Entry 2RS5 (X-ray diffraction, 3.00 A resolution); this record covers chains 1 and 3 of the 4 polymer chains in the assembly.

[Chain 1]
Molecule: Human rhinovirus 14 coat protein (subunit VP1)
From: Human rhinovirus 14
Reference sequence: P03303 (POLG_HRV14); residues 1-289 here correspond to UniProt positions 567-855 (UniProt number = residue number + 566)
Sequence (289 residues; row label = number of the first residue in the row):
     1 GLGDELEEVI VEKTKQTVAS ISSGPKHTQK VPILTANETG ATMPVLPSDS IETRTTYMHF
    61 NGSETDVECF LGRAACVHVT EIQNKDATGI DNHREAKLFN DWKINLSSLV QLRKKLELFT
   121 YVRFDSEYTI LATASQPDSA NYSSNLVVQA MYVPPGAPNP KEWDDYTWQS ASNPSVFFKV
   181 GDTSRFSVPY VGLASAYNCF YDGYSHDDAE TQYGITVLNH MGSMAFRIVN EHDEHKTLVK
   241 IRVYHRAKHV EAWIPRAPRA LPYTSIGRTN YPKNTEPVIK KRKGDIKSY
Unresolved in the structure: 1-16
Ligand contacts: compound v(S) (W56; 5-(5-(4-(5-hydro-4-methyl-2-oxazolyl)phenoxy)pentyl)-3-methyl isoxazole): Ile104, Leu106, Phe124, Ser126, Tyr128, Ala150, Tyr152, Pro174, Ser175, Val176, Phe186, Val188, Val191, Tyr197, Asn219, Met221, Met224

[Chain 3]
Molecule: Human rhinovirus 14 coat protein (subunit VP3)
From: Human rhinovirus 14
Reference sequence: P03303 (POLG_HRV14); residues 1-236 here correspond to UniProt positions 331-566 (UniProt number = residue number + 330)
Sequence (236 residues; row label = number of the first residue in the row):
     1 GLPTTTLPGS GQFLTTDDRQ SPSALPNYEP TPRIHIPGKV HNLLEIIQVD TLIPMNNTHT
    61 KDEVNSYLIP LNANRQNEQV FGTNLFIGDG VFKTTLLGEI VQYYTHWSGS LRFSLMYTGP
   121 ALSSAKLILA YTPPGARGPQ DRREAMLGTH VVWDIGLQST IVMTIPWTSG VQFRYTDPDT
   181 YTSAGFLSCW YQTSLILPPE TTGQVYLLSF ISACPDFKLR LMKDTQTISQ TVALTE

[Chain 1 / chain 3 interface]
Contacting residue pairs (181):
  Ala19(1) with Asp216(3)
  Ile33(1) with Val151(3), hydrophobic; Thr160(3); Ile161(3); Val162(3), hydrogen bond (backbone-backbone)
  Leu34(1) with Gln158(3); Thr160(3)
  Thr35(1) with Gln158(3); Ser159(3), hydrogen bond (backbone-backbone); Thr160(3), hydrogen bond (backbone-backbone); Val162(3)
  Ala36(1) with Thr160(3)
  Asn37(1) with Asp50(3); Met116(3); Thr160(3), hydrogen bond (backbone-side chain); Phe210(3)
  Glu38(1) with Met116(3); Ser159(3), hydrogen bond
  Thr42(1) with Gln48(3); Val49(3); Asp50(3), hydrogen bond (side chain-backbone); Arg112(3); Ser212(3)
  Met43(1) with Arg112(3), hydrogen bond (backbone-side chain)
  Pro44(1) with Arg112(3)
  Val45(1) with Arg112(3), hydrogen bond (backbone-side chain); Val162(3), hydrophobic; Cys214(3)
  Leu46(1) with Thr164(3); Pro215(3)
  Pro47(1) with Ser110(3); Thr164(3); Pro166(3), hydrophobic; Cys214(3)
  Ser50(1) with Thr164(3)
  Ile51(1) with Thr149(3); Pro166(3), hydrophobic
  Met58(1) with Pro215(3); Asp216(3); Lys218(3)
  Phe60(1) with Lys218(3); Leu219(3)
  Gly62(1) with Asn42(3); Leu44(3)
  Glu64(1) with Tyr104(3), hydrogen bond (backbone-side chain); Arg220(3); Leu221(3), hydrogen bond (side chain-backbone); Met222(3), hydrogen bond (side chain-backbone)
  Thr65(1) with Asn42(3), hydrogen bond; Leu43(3), hydrogen bond (backbone-backbone); Leu44(3); Tyr104(3)
  Asp66(1) with His41(3); Asn42(3)
  Val67(1) with Val40(3); His41(3), hydrogen bond (backbone-backbone)
  Phe70(1) with Leu43(3), hydrophobic; Tyr103(3), hydrophobic; Tyr104(3); Met222(3)
  Arg73(1) with Thr15(3); Thr16(3); Met222(3)
  Ala74(1) with Phe13(3), hydrophobic; Thr15(3), hydrogen bond (backbone-backbone)
  Lys103(1) with Glu236(3), salt bridge
  Ser108(1) with Gln230(3); Ala233(3); Leu234(3), hydrogen bond (backbone-backbone)
  Leu109(1) with Gln230(3); Ala233(3), hydrophobic
  Val110(1) with Ser229(3); Gln230(3), hydrogen bond (backbone-side chain); Leu234(3), hydrophobic
  Gln111(1) with Asp224(3)
  Arg113(1) with Leu234(3)
  Lys114(1) with Glu99(3), salt bridge; Tyr103(3); Thr227(3), hydrogen bond; Ile228(3)
  Lys115(1) with Tyr103(3); Met222(3)
  Phe119(1) with Val40(3), hydrophobic
  Tyr121(1) with Ile36(3), hydrophobic
  Arg123(1) with Pro30(3); Thr31(3), hydrogen bond (side chain-backbone); Pro32(3); Arg33(3)
  Glu127(1) with Arg19(3); Ser21(3)
  Thr129(1) with Phe13(3)
  Pro174(1) with Ala24(3); Leu25(3), hydrophobic
  Arg185(1) with Phe13(3); Ser21(3)
  Phe186(1) with Ser21(3); Pro22(3)
  Ser187(1) with Ser21(3); Pro22(3), hydrogen bond (backbone-backbone); Ser23(3); Ala24(3), hydrogen bond (backbone-backbone)
  Pro189(1) with Ser23(3); Leu25(3), hydrophobic; Tyr28(3), hydrophobic
  Tyr190(1) with Tyr28(3); Pro30(3)
  Val191(1) with Leu25(3), hydrophobic; Tyr28(3)
  Gly192(1) with Thr31(3), hydrogen bond (backbone-side chain)
  Leu193(1) with Thr31(3), hydrogen bond (backbone-side chain)
  Ala194(1) with Thr31(3), hydrogen bond (backbone-side chain)
  Ser195(1) with Thr31(3); Pro32(3), hydrogen bond (side chain-backbone); Ile34(3)
  Thr216(1) with Glu236(3)
  Tyr244(1) with Phe13(3), hydrophobic
  Arg246(1) with Asp17(3); Asp18(3), salt bridge; Arg19(3)
  Glu251(1) with Arg33(3), salt bridge; Lys39(3), salt bridge
  Ala252(1) with Lys39(3); Val40(3), hydrogen bond (backbone-backbone)
  Trp253(1) with Ile36(3); Pro37(3); Gly38(3); Lys39(3)
  Ile254(1) with Pro37(3); Gly38(3), hydrogen bond (backbone-backbone)
  Pro255(1) with Gly38(3); Val40(3); Ile46(3), hydrophobic
  Pro258(1) with Leu96(3); Glu99(3)
  Tyr263(1) with Ile228(3), hydrophobic; Leu234(3), hydrophobic
  Thr264(1) with Leu234(3)
  Ser265(1) with Thr235(3); Glu236(3)
  Ile266(1) with Leu234(3); Thr235(3), hydrogen bond (backbone-backbone); Glu236(3)
  Arg268(1) with Glu236(3), hydrogen bond (side chain-backbone)
  Pro277(1) with Thr60(3); Lys61(3); Asp62(3)
  Val278(1) with Asp62(3), hydrogen bond (backbone-side chain)
  Ile279(1) with Pro54(3), hydrophobic; Asn57(3); Asp62(3), hydrogen bond (backbone-side chain)
  Lys280(1) with Asn57(3); Asp89(3), salt bridge; Gly90(3); Lys93(3)
  Lys281(1) with Asn57(3); Thr58(3), hydrogen bond (side chain-backbone); His59(3), hydrogen bond (side chain-backbone); Thr60(3)
  Arg282(1) with Met55(3), hydrogen bond (side chain-backbone); Asn57(3), hydrogen bond (backbone-backbone); Gly82(3), hydrogen bond (side chain-backbone)
  Ile286(1) with Met55(3); Asn56(3); Thr58(3); Val80(3); Phe81(3), hydrophobic; Gly82(3), hydrogen bond (backbone-backbone)
  Lys287(1) with Gln79(3); Gly82(3)
  Ser288(1) with Gly82(3); Thr83(3)
  Tyr289(1) with Gln79(3), hydrogen bond; Gly82(3); Thr83(3); Asn84(3); Gly138(3); Pro139(3), hydrogen bond (side chain-backbone); Phe186(3), hydrophobic; Leu187(3); Ser188(3); Trp190(3)
Also at the interface, not in a pair above, chain 1 (81 interface residues in all): Cys69, Ser107, Val188, Ala196, Lys248, Glu276, Gly284, Asp285
Also at the interface, not in a pair above, chain 3 (99 interface residues in all): Ser66, Ile69, Pro70, Val91, Thr94, Ser114, Trp153, Phe173, Phe217, Thr225

[Overview]
81 residues of chain 1 face 99 of chain 3 across their interface; the contacts include 39 hydrogen bonds and 6
salt bridges. Polar contacts include Lys103(1)-Glu236(3), Lys114(1)-Glu99(3) and Arg246(1)-Asp18(3). Compound
v(S) is bound between chain 1 and chain 3.
Here chain 1 is Human rhinovirus 14 coat protein (subunit VP1) and chain 3 is Human rhinovirus 14 coat protein
(subunit VP3), both from Human rhinovirus 14. Entry 2RS5 (Structural analysis of antiviral agents that
interact with the capsid of human rhinoviruses) was determined by X-ray diffraction (same publication as 1R08,
2R04, 2R06, 2R07, 2RM2, 2RR1, 2RS1 and 2RS3).
